Entry 5B5M (X-ray diffraction, 3.30 A resolution); this record covers chains L and H of the 36 polymer chains in the assembly.

[Chain L]
Name: Photosynthetic reaction center L subunit
Organism: Thermochromatium tepidum
Reference sequence: D2Z0P3 (D2Z0P3_THETI); residue numbers follow UniProt; this construct covers 1-281
Sequence (281 residues; each row starts with the number of its first residue):
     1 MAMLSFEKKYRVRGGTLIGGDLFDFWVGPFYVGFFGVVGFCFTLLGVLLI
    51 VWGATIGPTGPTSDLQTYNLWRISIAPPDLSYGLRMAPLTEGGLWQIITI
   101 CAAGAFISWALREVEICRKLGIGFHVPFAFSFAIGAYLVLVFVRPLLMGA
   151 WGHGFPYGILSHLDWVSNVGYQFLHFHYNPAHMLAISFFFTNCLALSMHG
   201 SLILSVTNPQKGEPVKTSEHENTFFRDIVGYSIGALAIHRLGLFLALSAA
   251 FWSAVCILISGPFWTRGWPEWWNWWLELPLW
Disordered / not traced: 1
Bound ions: Sr2+ site 1: Pro-61, Gln-66 (shared with 1 residue of chain A); Fe ion: His-199, His-239 (shared with 3 residues of chain M); Sr2+ site 2: Thr-265 (shared with 1 residue of chain C)
Small-molecule neighbours:
  - bacteriochlorophyll a (BCL), molecule 1: Val-47, Tyr-137, Leu-140, Phe-155, Ile-159, Leu-160, His-162, Leu-163, Val-166
  - bacteriochlorophyll a (BCL), molecule 2: Phe-106, Phe-130, Ala-133, Ile-134, Ala-136, Tyr-137, Leu-140, Trp-165, Val-166, Ser-167, Val-169, Gly-170, Phe-176, His-177, His-182, Ala-185, Ile-186, Phe-189, Phe-190, Ser-253, Ala-254, Cys-256, Ile-257
  - bacteriochlorophyll a (BCL), molecule 3: Val-166, His-177, Phe-190
  - bacteriochlorophyll a (BCL), molecule 4: His-177, His-182, Met-183, Ile-186, Ser-187, Phe-190, Thr-191, Leu-194
  - bacteriopheophytin a (BPH), molecule 1: Phe-42, Thr-43, Gly-46, Val-47, Ile-98, Cys-101, Ala-102, Ala-105, Phe-106, Trp-109, Glu-113, Val-126, Ala-129, Phe-130, Phe-132, Ala-133, Tyr-137, Phe-155, Tyr-157, Gly-158, Ile-159, His-162, Ala-246, Leu-247, Ala-250
  - bacteriopheophytin a (BPH), molecule 2: Phe-190, Cys-193, Leu-194, Ser-197, Met-198, Ile-228, Val-229
  - menaquinone 8 (MQ8): Phe-30, Phe-40, Leu-44, Trp-109
  - Ubiquinone-8 (UQ8): Phe-132, Phe-188, Thr-191, Met-198, His-199, Leu-202, Ile-203, Glu-221, Asn-222, Phe-225, Tyr-231, Ser-232, Ile-233, Gly-234, Ala-235, Ile-238, Arg-240, Leu-241, Phe-244, Leu-247, Ser-248, Phe-251, Trp-252

[Chain H]
Name: Photosynthetic reaction center H subunit
Organism: Thermochromatium tepidum
Reference sequence: D2Z0P9 (D2Z0P9_THETI); numbering as in UniProt (aligned over 1-259)
Sequence (259 residues; row label = number of the first residue in the row):
     1 MSAGITHYIDAAQITIWAFWLFFFGLIIYLRREDKREGYPLDSDRTERSG
    51 GRVKVVGFPDLPDPKTFVLPHNGGTVVAPRVEAPVAVNATPFSPAPGSPL
   101 VPNGDPMLSGFGPAASPDRPKHCDLTFEGLPKIVPMRVAKEFSIAEGDPD
   151 PRGMTVVGLDGEVAGTVSDVWVDRSEPQIRYLEVEVAANKKKVLLPIGFS
   201 RFDKKARKVKVDAIKAAHFANVPTLSNPDQVTLYEEDKVCAYYAGGKLYA
   251 TAERAGPLL
Disordered / not traced: 1

[How chain L and chain H interact]
Residue-residue contacts (65):
  Ala-2(L) / Leu-41(H)  hydrophobic
  Ala-2(L) / Asp-42(H)
  Met-3(L) / Leu-41(H)
  Met-3(L) / Asp-42(H)  hydrogen bond (backbone-backbone)
  Leu-4(L) / Gly-38(H)
  Ser-5(L) / Gly-38(H)  hydrogen bond (backbone-backbone)
  Ser-5(L) / Glu-82(H)  hydrogen bond
  Phe-6(L) / Gly-38(H)
  Lys-8(L) / Asp-42(H)
  Lys-8(L) / Val-87(H)
  Lys-8(L) / Phe-111(H)
  Lys-9(L) / Phe-111(H)
  Lys-9(L) / Gly-112(H)  hydrogen bond (backbone-backbone)
  Lys-9(L) / Ala-115(H)
  Lys-9(L) / Ser-116(H)
  Lys-9(L) / Pro-117(H)
  Tyr-10(L) / Gly-112(H)
  Tyr-10(L) / Ala-115(H)  hydrophobic
  Arg-11(L) / Gly-97(H)
  Arg-11(L) / Pro-99(H)
  Arg-11(L) / Leu-100(H)  hydrogen bond (backbone-backbone)
  Val-12(L) / Pro-99(H)
  Val-12(L) / Leu-100(H)
  Val-12(L) / Phe-111(H)  hydrophobic
  Val-12(L) / Gly-112(H)
  Val-12(L) / Leu-248(H)  hydrophobic
  Val-12(L) / Tyr-249(H)
  Arg-13(L) / Pro-99(H)
  Arg-13(L) / Leu-100(H)  hydrogen bond (backbone-backbone)
  Arg-13(L) / Val-101(H)
  Gly-14(L) / Ala-255(H)
  Gly-15(L) / Leu-248(H)
  Gly-15(L) / Ala-255(H)  hydrogen bond (backbone-backbone)
  Thr-16(L) / Ala-255(H)
  Thr-16(L) / Gly-256(H)
  Thr-16(L) / Pro-257(H)
  Leu-17(L) / Pro-257(H)
  Leu-17(L) / Leu-258(H)  hydrogen bond (backbone-backbone)
  Leu-17(L) / Leu-259(H)
  Ile-18(L) / Leu-259(H)
  Gly-19(L) / Leu-259(H)
  Asp-21(L) / Phe-92(H)
  Asp-24(L) / Pro-99(H)
  Phe-25(L) / Gly-97(H)
  Trp-26(L) / Gly-97(H)  hydrogen bond (backbone-backbone)
  Trp-26(L) / Pro-99(H)  hydrophobic
  Arg-118(L) / Arg-254(H)
  Arg-118(L) / Gly-256(H)
  Thr-207(L) / Phe-67(H)
  Asn-208(L) / Lys-65(H)
  Pro-214(L) / Val-68(H)
  Pro-214(L) / Pro-70(H)  hydrophobic
  Val-215(L) / Phe-67(H)  hydrophobic
  Val-215(L) / Val-68(H)  hydrogen bond (backbone-backbone)
  Val-215(L) / Pro-70(H)
  Ser-218(L) / Ser-175(H)
  Ser-218(L) / Glu-176(H)
  Glu-219(L) / Thr-126(H)
  Glu-219(L) / Phe-127(H)
  Glu-219(L) / Ser-175(H)  hydrogen bond
  His-220(L) / Phe-127(H)
  Asn-222(L) / Ser-175(H)
  Asn-222(L) / Glu-176(H)  hydrogen bond
  Gly-234(L) / Glu-176(H)
  Ala-235(L) / Glu-176(H)  hydrogen bond (backbone-side chain)
Other interface residues (no listed pair), chain L (39 interface residues in all): Gly-20, Lys-119, Leu-120, Gly-121, Thr-217, Glu-221, Leu-236
Other interface residues (no listed pair), chain H (40 interface residues in all): Tyr-39, Pro-40, Ser-43, Leu-69, Pro-102, Pro-113, Lys-132, Arg-174, Ala-244

[Summary]
39 residues of chain L and 40 residues of chain H are in contact, with 13 hydrogen bonds. Polar contacts
include Ser-5(L)/Glu-82(H), Glu-219(L)/Ser-175(H) and Asn-222(L)/Glu-176(H). Chain L binds 4 copies of
bacteriochlorophyll a, bacteriopheophytin a, Ubiquinone-8 and menaquinone 8.
Chain L is Photosynthetic reaction center L subunit and chain H is Photosynthetic reaction center H subunit,
both from Thermochromatium tepidum; the structure, Crystal structure of the Sr-substituted LH1-RC complex from
Tch. tepidum, was determined by X-ray diffraction together with 5B5N from the same study.
